PDB entry 8B6F | electron microscopy, 2.80 A resolution | chains AG and AK of the 69 polymer chains in the assembly

== Chain AG ==
Protein: Transcription factor apfi protein, putative
Source organism: Tetrahymena thermophila SB210
Reference sequence: I7M8Q7 (I7M8Q7_TETTS); residue numbers follow UniProt; this construct covers 1-346
Amino-acid sequence (346 residues; row label = number of the first residue in the row):
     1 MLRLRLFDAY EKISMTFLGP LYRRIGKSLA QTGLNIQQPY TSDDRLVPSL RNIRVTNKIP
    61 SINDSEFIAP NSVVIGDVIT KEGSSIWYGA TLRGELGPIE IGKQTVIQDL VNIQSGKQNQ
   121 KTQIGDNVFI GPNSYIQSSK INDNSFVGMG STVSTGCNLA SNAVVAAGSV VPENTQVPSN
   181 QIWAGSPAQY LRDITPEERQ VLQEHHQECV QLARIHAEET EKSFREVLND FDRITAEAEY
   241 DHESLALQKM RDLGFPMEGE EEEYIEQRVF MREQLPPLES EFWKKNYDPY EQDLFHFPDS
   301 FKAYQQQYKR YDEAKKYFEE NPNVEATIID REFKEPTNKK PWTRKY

== Chain AK ==
Protein: Gamma-carbonic anhydrase
Source organism: Tetrahymena thermophila SB210
Reference sequence: Q22XU5 (Q22XU5_TETTS); residues 1-257 here = UniProt positions 1-257
Amino-acid sequence (257 residues; numbered 1 to 257; the number before each row is that of its first residue):
     1 MKLFRALTKS GLIQKIRQAT GSEISTATKY GENISKHRSL MSLYDLHPQI GYQSYIAPNS
    61 TVIGEVTIGN ETTVWYNSVI RGDVNAVQIG NNVSIGENVV IHTAGSLPTG QPASVDIGHY
   121 VIIGSKSTIY SCTIQDEVVI GQGCVILEGA RIEKGAMIAA NSVVPPGRLI PAGTLWAGNP
   181 CTFVRNLTKS ELATNIDHAK KQLHLAQQHR YEYLPYNSAY LQKSNSEEDL NPTKYDDVTI
   241 NYNFGDEERA QENPLKY
Disordered / not traced: 1-27

== Interface between chain AG and chain AK ==
Residue-residue contacts (88; chain AG residue first):
  Lys27(AG) - Leu221(AK)
  Asp43(AG) - Ser218(AK)  hydrogen bond
  Asp43(AG) - Gln222(AK)  hydrogen bond
  Asp44(AG) - Asn217(AK)
  Asp44(AG) - Ser218(AK)  hydrogen bond (side chain-backbone)
  Asp44(AG) - Ala219(AK)
  Asp44(AG) - Gln222(AK)  hydrogen bond (backbone-side chain)
  Arg45(AG) - Ala219(AK)
  Arg45(AG) - Gln222(AK)
  Leu46(AG) - Ile34(AK)  hydrophobic
  Leu46(AG) - Ala219(AK)
  Leu46(AG) - Gln222(AK)
  Leu46(AG) - Lys223(AK)
  Val47(AG) - Asn33(AK)
  Val47(AG) - Ile34(AK)
  Val47(AG) - Ser35(AK)  hydrogen bond (backbone-backbone)
  Pro48(AG) - Asn33(AK)
  Pro48(AG) - Ser35(AK)
  Ser49(AG) - Glu32(AK)  hydrogen bond
  Ser49(AG) - Asn33(AK)  hydrogen bond (backbone-backbone)
  Ser49(AG) - Ile34(AK)
  Ser49(AG) - Ser35(AK)
  Arg51(AG) - Tyr30(AK)
  Arg51(AG) - Glu32(AK)  salt bridge
  Ile62(AG) - Tyr30(AK)
  Asn63(AG) - Thr28(AK)
  Asn63(AG) - Lys29(AK)  hydrogen bond (backbone-side chain)
  Ser65(AG) - Lys29(AK)  hydrogen bond (backbone-side chain)
  Ser65(AG) - Tyr30(AK)  hydrogen bond (backbone-side chain)
  Ile68(AG) - Tyr30(AK)
  Pro70(AG) - Ser35(AK)
  Pro70(AG) - Lys36(AK)
  Pro70(AG) - His37(AK)
  Asn71(AG) - His37(AK)
  Asn71(AG) - Thr61(AK)
  Trp87(AG) - Arg81(AK)
  Tyr88(AG) - Met41(AK)
  Tyr88(AG) - Ile63(AK)
  Tyr88(AG) - Val79(AK)  hydrophobic
  Gln108(AG) - Arg81(AK)
  Asp109(AG) - Val79(AK)
  Asp109(AG) - Arg81(AK)  salt bridge
  Asp109(AG) - Val100(AK)
  Leu110(AG) - Asn77(AK)
  Leu110(AG) - Asn98(AK)
  Leu110(AG) - Val100(AK)  hydrophobic
  Pro132(AG) - Val100(AK)  hydrophobic
  Pro132(AG) - His102(AK)
  Asn133(AG) - Asn98(AK)
  Asn133(AG) - Val100(AK)
  Asn133(AG) - Lys126(AK)  hydrogen bond (backbone-side chain)
  Asn133(AG) - Ser127(AK)  hydrogen bond (side chain-backbone)
  Asn133(AG) - Thr128(AK)  hydrogen bond
  Met149(AG) - His102(AK)  hydrogen bond
  Met149(AG) - Thr128(AK)
  Met149(AG) - Tyr130(AK)  hydrophobic
  Met149(AG) - Ile146(AK)
  Met149(AG) - Leu147(AK)  hydrophobic
  Ala167(AG) - Leu147(AK)  hydrophobic
  Gly168(AG) - Val163(AK)
  Gly168(AG) - Asn179(AK)  hydrogen bond (backbone-side chain)
  Ser186(AG) - Asn179(AK)
  His205(AG) - Tyr130(AK)
  Leu212(AG) - Arg81(AK)
  Leu212(AG) - Asp83(AK)
  Leu212(AG) - Val84(AK)  hydrophobic
  Ile215(AG) - Tyr44(AK)
  His216(AG) - Ile63(AK)
  His216(AG) - Asp83(AK)  salt bridge
  Glu218(AG) - Tyr44(AK)  hydrogen bond
  Glu219(AG) - Arg38(AK)  salt bridge
  Glu219(AG) - Ser42(AK)
  Glu219(AG) - Leu43(AK)
  Glu221(AG) - Lys36(AK)
  Lys222(AG) - Lys36(AK)  hydrogen bond (backbone-side chain)
  Arg225(AG) - Glu228(AK)  salt bridge
  Arg225(AG) - Asp229(AK)  hydrogen bond (side chain-backbone)
  Arg225(AG) - Pro232(AK)
  Val227(AG) - Arg38(AK)
  Leu228(AG) - Tyr242(AK)  hydrophobic
  Asn229(AG) - Asp236(AK)  hydrogen bond
  Phe231(AG) - Tyr242(AK)
  Phe231(AG) - Tyr257(AK)  hydrophobic
  Asp232(AG) - Ile240(AK)
  Asp232(AG) - Tyr242(AK)  hydrogen bond (side chain-backbone)
  Ile234(AG) - His47(AK)
  Thr235(AG) - Tyr242(AK)
  Ala236(AG) - Ile240(AK)  hydrophobic
Other interface residues (no listed pair), chain AG (52 interface residues in all): Arg23, Tyr40, Asn52, Glu66, Phe67, Gly150, Gly185, Thr220, Glu239
Other interface residues (no listed pair), chain AK (53 interface residues in all): Asn59, Val99, Val145, Glu212, Tyr216, Tyr220, Asn241

== In short ==
The interface between chain AG and chain AK involves 52 residues on one side and 53 on the other; the contacts
include 20 hydrogen bonds and 5 salt bridges. Polar contacts include Arg51(AG)-Glu32(AK), Asp109(AG)-Arg81(AK)
and His216(AG)-Asp83(AK).
Chain AG is Transcription factor apfi protein, putative and chain AK is Gamma-carbonic anhydrase, both from
Tetrahymena thermophila SB210; the structure, Cryo-EM structure of NADH:ubiquinone oxidoreductase (complex-I)
from respiratory supercomplex of Tetrahymena thermophila, was determined by electron microscopy together with
8B6H and 8B6J from the same study.
